9GI1 - chains a and f of the 21 polymer chains in the assembly; structure by electron microscopy, 3.00 A resolution.

Chain a (and f):
Name: ATP-dependent Clp protease ATP-binding subunit ClpC
From: Staphylococcus aureus
Notes: chain f of this document is another copy of the same molecule, construct and numbering; everything in this record applies to it too
UniProtKB: Q2G0P5 (CLPC_STAA8); residues 1-818 here = UniProt positions 1-818
Sequence (818 residues; row label = number of the first residue in the row):
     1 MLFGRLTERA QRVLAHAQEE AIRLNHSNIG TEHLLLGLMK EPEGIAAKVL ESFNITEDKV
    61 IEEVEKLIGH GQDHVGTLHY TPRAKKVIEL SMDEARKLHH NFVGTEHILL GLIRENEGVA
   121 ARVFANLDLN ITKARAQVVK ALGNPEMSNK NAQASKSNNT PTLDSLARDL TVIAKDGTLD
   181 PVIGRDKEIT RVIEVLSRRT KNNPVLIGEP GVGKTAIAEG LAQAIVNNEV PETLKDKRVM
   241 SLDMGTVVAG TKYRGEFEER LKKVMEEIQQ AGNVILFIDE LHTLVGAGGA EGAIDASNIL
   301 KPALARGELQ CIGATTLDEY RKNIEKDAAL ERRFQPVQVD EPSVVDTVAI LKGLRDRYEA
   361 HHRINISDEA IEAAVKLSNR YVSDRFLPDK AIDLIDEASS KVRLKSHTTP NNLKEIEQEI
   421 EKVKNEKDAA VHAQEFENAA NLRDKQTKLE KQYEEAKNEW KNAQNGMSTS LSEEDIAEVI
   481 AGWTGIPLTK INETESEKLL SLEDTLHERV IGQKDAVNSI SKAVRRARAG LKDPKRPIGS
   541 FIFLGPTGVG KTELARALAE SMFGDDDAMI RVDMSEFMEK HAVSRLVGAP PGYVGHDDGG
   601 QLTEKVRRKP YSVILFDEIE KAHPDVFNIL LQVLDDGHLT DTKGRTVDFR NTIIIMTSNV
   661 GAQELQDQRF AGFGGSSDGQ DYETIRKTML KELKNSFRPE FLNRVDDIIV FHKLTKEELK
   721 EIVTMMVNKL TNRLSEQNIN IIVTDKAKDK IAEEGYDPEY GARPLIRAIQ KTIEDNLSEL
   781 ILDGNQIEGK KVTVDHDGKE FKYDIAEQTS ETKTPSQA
Disordered / not traced: 1-157, 286-294, 403-468, 582-601, 641-645, 661-668, 675-685, 801-818 (chain f: 1-157, 285-296, 407-467, 672-681, 807-818)
Small-molecule neighbours: ADP (adenosine-5'-diphosphate): Pro181, Val182, Ile183, Arg185, Pro210, Gly211, Val212, Gly213, Lys214, Thr215, Ala216, Asp279, Ile350, Leu354, Pro388, Asp389
Curated features (UniProtKB/Swiss-Prot):
  - binding site (ATP): Gly208 to Thr215, Gly545 to Thr552

Chain a / chain f interface:
Pairs across the interface (52):
  Ser165(a) with Pro302(f)
  Arg168(a) with Ala305(f)
  Asp180(a) with Arg199(f), salt bridge
  Thr215(a) with Arg332(f), hydrogen bond
  Asp243(a) with Asn298(f), hydrogen bond (backbone-side chain); Lys301(f), salt bridge; Ala329(f)
  Met244(a) with Asn298(f)
  Gly245(a) with Asn298(f), hydrogen bond (backbone-side chain); Asp327(f)
  Thr246(a) with Ser297(f); Asn298(f), hydrogen bond (backbone-side chain); Ile299(f)
  Glu280(a) with Asp327(f); Ala328(f), hydrogen bond (side chain-backbone)
  Arg357(a) with Arg199(f)
  Tyr358(a) with Arg199(f)
  His361(a) with Ser197(f), hydrogen bond (side chain-backbone); Arg198(f); Arg199(f)
  His362(a) with Ser197(f)
  Asp389(a) with Lys201(f), salt bridge
  Asp393(a) with Arg198(f), salt bridge; Lys201(f), salt bridge
  Asp396(a) with Arg198(f), salt bridge; Arg199(f), hydrogen bond (side chain-backbone); Thr200(f)
  Glu397(a) with Arg198(f), salt bridge
  Ser400(a) with Glu194(f), hydrogen bond; Ser197(f)
  Lys401(a) with Glu194(f), hydrogen bond (backbone-side chain)
  Arg571(a) with Glu700(f), salt bridge
  Glu579(a) with Lys580(f), salt bridge
  Arg733(a) with Asp533(f), salt bridge
  Leu734(a) with Leu531(f), hydrophobic
  Glu759(a) with Lys691(f), salt bridge
  Arg763(a) with Asn703(f)
  Arg767(a) with Asp706(f), hydrogen bond (side chain-backbone); Asp707(f), salt bridge
  Glu774(a) with Arg526(f); Leu531(f)
  Asp775(a) with Lys522(f); Arg525(f); Arg526(f), salt bridge
  Ser778(a) with Leu531(f)
  Glu779(a) with Leu500(f); Arg525(f), salt bridge
  Leu782(a) with Leu531(f), hydrophobic
  Asp783(a) with Ser496(f); Leu500(f); Ala529(f)
  Gly784(a) with Ser496(f), hydrogen bond (backbone-side chain)
Other interface residues (no listed pair), chain a (42 interface residues in all): Leu166, Ile173, Glu219, Val247, Asp279, Arg385, Asp573, Ser575, Gln770
Other interface residues (no listed pair), chain f (40 interface residues in all): Arg306, Lys326, Glu493, Leu499, Ser519, Pro534, Lys535, Pro624, Asn628, Arg698

Summary:
42 residues of chain a and 40 residues of chain f are in contact, with 11 hydrogen bonds and 14 salt bridges.
Among the polar pairs are Asp180(a)-Arg199(f), Asp243(a)-Lys301(f) and Asp389(a)-Lys201(f). Chain a binds ADP.
UniProt lists 16 ATP-binding residues on chain a.
Both chains are ATP-dependent Clp protease ATP-binding subunit ClpC (Staphylococcus aureus). Entry 9GI1
(Structure of the S.aureus MecA/ClpC/ClpP degradation system) was determined by electron microscopy.
